7JZV - chains O and X of the 12 polymer chains in the assembly; structure by electron microscopy, 3.90 A resolution.

[Chain O]
Molecule: Histone H2B type 1-K
Source organism: Homo sapiens
Reference sequence: O60814 (H2B1K_HUMAN); residues 1-125 here correspond to UniProt positions 2-126 (UniProt number = residue number + 1)
Amino-acid sequence (125 residues; each row starts with the number of its first residue):
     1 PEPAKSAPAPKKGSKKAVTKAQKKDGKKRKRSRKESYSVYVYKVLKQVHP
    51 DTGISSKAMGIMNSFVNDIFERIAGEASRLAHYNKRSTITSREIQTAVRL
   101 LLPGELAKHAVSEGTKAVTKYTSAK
Not modelled in the structure: 1-30, 125
What the authors report for this chain:
  - mutagenesis - E105A, K108A: decreased catalytic activity on BRCA1/BARD1
  - mutagenesis - E105A: abolished catalytic activity on Ring1b/Bmi1

[Chain X]
Molecule: Widom 601 153-bp
Source organism: synthetic construct
Sequence (153 nucleotides; numbered -6 to 146; the number before each row is that of its first residue; numbers below 1 keep their minus sign (DA-6 is residue -6)):
    -6 ATCACAGGATGTATATATCTGACACGTGCCTGGAGACTAGGGAGTAATCC
    44 CCTTGGCGGTTAAAACGCGGGGGACAGCGCGTACGTGCGTTTAAGCGGTG
    94 CTAGAGCTGTCTACGACCAATTGAGCGGCCTCGGCACCGGGATTCTCCAG
   144 GAT
Not modelled in the structure: -6 to 0, 140-146

[Chain O / chain X interface]
Residue-residue contacts (11; chain O residue first):
  Ser32(O) - DC100(X)  hydrogen bond to the phosphate
  Tyr42(O) - DA17(X)  hydrogen bond to the phosphate
  Gly53(O) - DA17(X)  phosphate contact
  Ile54(O) - DA17(X)  phosphate contact
  Ser55(O) - DC16(X)  phosphate contact
  Ser56(O) - DC16(X)  hydrogen bond to the phosphate
  Arg86(O) - DA36(X)  phosphate contact
  Ser87(O) - DG35(X)  hydrogen bond to the phosphate
  Ser87(O) - DA36(X)  hydrogen bond to the phosphate
  Thr88(O) - DG35(X)  phosphate contact
  Thr88(O) - DA36(X)  hydrogen bond to the phosphate
Interface residues without a listed pair, chain O (10 interface residues in all): Lys57
Interface residues without a listed pair, chain X (6 interface residues in all): DG99

[In short]
Chain O and chain X form an interface of 10 and 6 residues respectively; the contacts include 6 hydrogen
bonds. Polar pairs include Ser32(O)-DC100(X), Tyr42(O)-DA17(X) and Ser56(O)-DC16(X). From the paper: E105A and
K108A of chain O reduce catalytic activity on BRCA1/BARD1; E105A of chain O abolishes catalytic activity on
Ring1b/Bmi1.
Chain O is Histone H2B type 1-K (Homo sapiens) and chain X is Widom 601 153-bp (synthetic construct); the
structure, Cryo-EM structure of the BRCA1-UbcH5c/BARD1 E3-E2 module bound to a nucleosome, was determined by
electron microscopy.
